PDB entry 8FCB | electron microscopy, 3.52 A resolution | chains A and D of the 8 polymer chains in the assembly

[Chain A (and D)]
Molecule: Transient receptor potential cation channel subfamily V member 4
Organism: Homo sapiens
Notes: chain D of this document is another copy of the same molecule, construct and numbering; everything in this record applies to it too
Reference sequence: Q9HBA0 (TRPV4_HUMAN); residues 1-871 here = UniProt positions 1-871
Amino-acid sequence (871 residues; each row starts with the number of its first residue):
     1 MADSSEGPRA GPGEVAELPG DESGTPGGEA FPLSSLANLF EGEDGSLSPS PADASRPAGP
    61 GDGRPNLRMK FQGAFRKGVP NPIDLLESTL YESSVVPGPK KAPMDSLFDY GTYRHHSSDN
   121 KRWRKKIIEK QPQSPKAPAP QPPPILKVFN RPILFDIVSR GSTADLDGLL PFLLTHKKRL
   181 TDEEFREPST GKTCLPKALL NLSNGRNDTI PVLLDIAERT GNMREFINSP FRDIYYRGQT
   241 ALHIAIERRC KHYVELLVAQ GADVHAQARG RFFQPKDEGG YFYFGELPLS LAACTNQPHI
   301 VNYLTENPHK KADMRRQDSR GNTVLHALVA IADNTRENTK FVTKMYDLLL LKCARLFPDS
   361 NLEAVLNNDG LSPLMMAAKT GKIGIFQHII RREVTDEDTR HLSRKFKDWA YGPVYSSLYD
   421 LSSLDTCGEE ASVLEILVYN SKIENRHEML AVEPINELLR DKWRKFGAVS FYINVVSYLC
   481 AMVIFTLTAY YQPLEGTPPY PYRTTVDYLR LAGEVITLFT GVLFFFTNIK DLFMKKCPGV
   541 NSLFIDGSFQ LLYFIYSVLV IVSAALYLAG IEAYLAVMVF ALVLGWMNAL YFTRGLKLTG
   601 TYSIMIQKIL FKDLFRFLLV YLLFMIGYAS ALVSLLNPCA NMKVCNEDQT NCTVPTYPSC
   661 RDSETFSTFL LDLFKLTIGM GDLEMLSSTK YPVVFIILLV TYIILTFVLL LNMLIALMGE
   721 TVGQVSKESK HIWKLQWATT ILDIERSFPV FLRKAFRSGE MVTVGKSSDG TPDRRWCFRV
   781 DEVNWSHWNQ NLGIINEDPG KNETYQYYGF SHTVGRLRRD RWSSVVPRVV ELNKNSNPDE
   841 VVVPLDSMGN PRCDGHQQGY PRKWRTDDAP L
Not modelled in the structure: 1-149, 640-661, 789-871
Ligand contacts: gsk1016790a (XQ3; N-[(2S)-1-{4-[N-(2,4-dichlorobenzene-1-sulfonyl)-L-seryl]piperazin-1-yl}-4-methyl-1-oxopentan-2-yl]-1-benzothiophene-2-carboxamide): Ser470, Asn474, Ser477, Tyr478, Ala481, Thr520, Leu523, Phe524, Thr527, Asn528, Asp531, Lys535, Phe549, Gln550, Tyr553, Tyr591, Phe592, Asp743, Ile744, Ser747, Phe748
Curated features (UniProtKB/Swiss-Prot):
  - region: His812 to Glu831 (Interaction with calmodulin and ITPR3)
  - motif: Gly679 to Asp682 (Selectivity filter)
  - binding site (ATP): Lys192, Lys197, Asn201, Tyr236 to Gln239, Arg248
  - binding site (a 1,2-diacyl-sn-glycero-3-phospho-(1D-myo-inositol-4,5-bisphosphate)): Arg249 to Lys251, Asn296 to His299, Lys344
  - binding site (Ca(2+)): Asp682
  - modified residue: Tyr110 (Phosphotyrosine), Tyr253 (Phosphotyrosine), Tyr805 (Phosphotyrosine), Ser824 (Phosphoserine)
  - natural variant: Pro19 (P19S: Associated with lower sodium concentrations in serum), Thr89 (T89I: In MTD), Pro97 (P97R: In HMND8), Glu183 (E183K: Found in a patient with spondyloepiphyseal dysplasia Maroteaux type), Lys197 (K197R: In MTD), Leu199 (L199F: In MTD), Arg232 (R232C: In HMND8 and CMT2C), Arg269 (R269C: In CMT2C; R269H: In HMND8 and CMT2C), Gly270 (G270V: In FDAB), Arg271 (R271P: In FDAB), Phe273 (F273L: In FDAB), Glu278 (E278K: In SMDK), 26 further natural variant entries in UniProt
  - mutagenesis: Phe231 (F231C: Decreased ATP-binding), Lys251 (K251E: No effect on channel activity. No effect on interaction with membranes enriched in phosphatidylinositol-2,4-bisphosphate), Asn296 (N296D: Loss of interaction with membranes enriched in phosphatidylinositol-2,4-bisphosphate; when associated with P-299), His299 (H299P: Strongly decreased interaction with membranes enriched in phosphatidylinositol-2,4-bisphosphate. Loss of interaction with membranes enriched in phosphatidylinositol-2,4-bisphosphate ...), Lys344 (K344E: No effect on channel activity. No effect on interaction with membranes enriched in phosphatidylinositol-2,4-bisphosphate), Met680 (M680D: Loss of Ca(2+) influx. Loss of DDX3X translocation to the nucleus), Arg816 to Arg821 (Loss of calmodulin binding; when associated with A-828), Arg821 to Ser824 (Loss of calmodulin binding), Trp822 (W822A: Loss of Ca(2+) dependent current potentiation), Arg828 (R828A: Loss of calmodulin binding; when associated with 816-ELEEDE-821)
What the authors report for this chain:
  - binding site for gsk1016790a: Asn474, Phe524, Gln550, Tyr553, Asp743
  - contacts within the chain: Asp531-Arg746 (salt bridge), Asn528-Gln550, Arg594-Asp743 (salt bridge)
  - conformationally variable residues (helix shift, loop rearrangement): Met534 to Ser548, Gly679, Asn712 to Gly719
  - disease-associated variants - R232C, R237L, R269C, R315W: decreased binding to Transforming protein RhoA (citing earlier work)
  - mutagenesis - E183A, E183C, E183K, D263A, D263K, D263L, D263N: increased signaling in response to hypotonic saline
  - disease-associated variants - R269C: increased signaling in response to hypotonic saline

[Chain A / chain D interface]
Pairs across the interface (50; chain A residue first):
  Tyr411(A) - Glu247(D)
  Tyr411(A) - Phe272(D)  hydrophobic
  Tyr411(A) - Phe273(D)
  Tyr411(A) - Phe282(D)  hydrophobic
  Tyr411(A) - Phe284(D)
  Gly412(A) - Glu247(D)  hydrogen bond (backbone-side chain)
  Pro413(A) - Phe282(D)
  Val414(A) - Tyr281(D)
  Thr486(A) - Ser630(D)
  Ala489(A) - Ser634(D)
  Tyr490(A) - Val633(D)  hydrophobic
  Tyr490(A) - Ser634(D)
  Tyr490(A) - Asp662(D)
  Tyr490(A) - Phe666(D)
  Leu494(A) - Asn637(D)
  Glu572(A) - Tyr691(D)  hydrogen bond (backbone-side chain)
  Ala573(A) - Tyr691(D)
  Val579(A) - Ala631(D)  hydrophobic
  Val579(A) - Ser634(D)
  Val583(A) - Tyr628(D)
  Val583(A) - Ala631(D)  hydrophobic
  Val583(A) - Leu698(D)  hydrophobic
  Trp586(A) - Gly627(D)
  Met587(A) - Phe624(D)  hydrophobic
  Met587(A) - Leu705(D)  hydrophobic
  Leu590(A) - Val620(D)  hydrophobic
  Leu590(A) - Leu623(D)  hydrophobic
  Thr599(A) - Arg616(D)
  Tyr602(A) - Arg616(D)
  Tyr602(A) - Phe617(D)
  Tyr602(A) - Leu717(D)
  Met605(A) - Met713(D)  hydrophobic
  Ile606(A) - Leu710(D)  hydrophobic
  Leu610(A) - Leu709(D)  hydrophobic
  Phe674(A) - Val700(D)  hydrophobic
  Met680(A) - Gly681(D)
  Met680(A) - Leu683(D)  hydrophobic
  Ile715(A) - Asn712(D)
  Met718(A) - Met713(D)  hydrophobic
  Val722(A) - Ala716(D)  hydrophobic
  Val722(A) - Leu717(D)
  Gly723(A) - Glu720(D)
  Ser726(A) - Leu717(D)
  Ser726(A) - Glu720(D)
  Asp781(A) - Tyr281(D)
  Trp785(A) - Cys294(D)
  Trp785(A) - Ile331(D)  hydrophobic
  Trp785(A) - Asn338(D)
  Trp785(A) - Phe341(D)  hydrophobic
  Trp788(A) - Arg249(D)
Other interface residues (no listed pair), chain A (42 interface residues in all): Trp409, Ala410, Ala576, Phe580, Leu582, Ala589, Thr593, Ile609, Leu614, Lys675, Ile678, Gly719
Other interface residues (no listed pair), chain D (53 interface residues in all): Gln239, Arg248, Lys276, Thr295, Asp613, Leu619, Ile626, Leu635, Leu676, Gly679, Asp682, Lys690, Val694, Ile703, Val708

[Summary]
42 residues of chain A and 53 residues of chain D are in contact, with 2 hydrogen bonds. Polar pairs include
Gly412(A)-Glu247(D) and Glu572(A)-Tyr691(D). The paper reports a binding site for gsk1016790a at Asn474(A),
Phe524(A) and Gln550(A) among others; E183A, E183C and E183K of chain A, among others, increase signaling in
response to hypotonic saline; 11 substitutions were tested in all.
Both chains are Transient receptor potential cation channel subfamily V member 4 (Homo sapiens). Entry 8FCB
(Cryo-EM structure of the human TRPV4 - RhoA in complex with GSK1016790A) was determined by electron
microscopy, deposited together with 8FC7, 8FC8, 8FC9 and 8FCA.
